Entry 7TCO (electron microscopy, 4.19 A resolution (low resolution: residue-level contacts below are approximate; hydrogen-bond / salt-bridge calls are withheld)); this record covers chains A and F of the 12 polymer chains in the assembly.

== Chain A ==
Molecule: Envelope glycoprotein gp120
Source organism: Human immunodeficiency virus 1
UniProt: M4M0W3 (M4M0W3_9HIV1); the construct lacks a stretch of the UniProt sequence and is renumbered around it, so the offset changes along the chain: 35-145 = UniProt 31-141; 155-309 = UniProt 142-296; 312-321 = UniProt 297-306; 322-359 = UniProt 308-345; 1 more segments
Chain sequence (461 residues; row label = number of the first residue in the row; note: 12 numbers in that range are skipped by the numbering (no residue carries them; nothing is unmodelled there)):
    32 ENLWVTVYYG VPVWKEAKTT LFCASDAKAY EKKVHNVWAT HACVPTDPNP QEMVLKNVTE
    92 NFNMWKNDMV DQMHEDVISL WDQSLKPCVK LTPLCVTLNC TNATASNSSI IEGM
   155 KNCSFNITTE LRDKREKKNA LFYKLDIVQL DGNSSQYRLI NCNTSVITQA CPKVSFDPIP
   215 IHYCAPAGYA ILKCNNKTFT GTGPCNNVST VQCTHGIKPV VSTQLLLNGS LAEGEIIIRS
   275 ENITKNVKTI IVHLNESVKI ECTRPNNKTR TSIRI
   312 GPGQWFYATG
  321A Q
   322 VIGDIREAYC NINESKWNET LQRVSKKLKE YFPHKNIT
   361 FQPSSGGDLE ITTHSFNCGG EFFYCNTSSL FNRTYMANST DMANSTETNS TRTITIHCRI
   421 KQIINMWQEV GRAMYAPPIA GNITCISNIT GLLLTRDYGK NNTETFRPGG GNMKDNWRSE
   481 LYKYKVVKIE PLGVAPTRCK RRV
Unresolved in the structure: 63-70, 155-156, 312, 399-408
Construct notes: expression tag (32-34); conflict Lys-64 (Glu60 in M4M0W3), Trp-316 (Ala301 in M4M0W3), Tyr-458 (Gly443 in M4M0W3), Lys-488 (Glu473 in M4M0W3), Ile-489 (Val474 in M4M0W3), Glu-490 (Lys475 in M4M0W3), Arg-498 (Asn483 in M4M0W3), Cys-499 (Ala484 in M4M0W3), Lys-500 (Arg485 in M4M0W3)
Disulfide bonds: Cys-126/Cys-196, Cys-131/Cys-157, Cys-228/Cys-239, Cys-378/Cys-445
Covalently attached groups: glycan linked to Asn-197; N-acetylglucosamine (NAG) linked to Asn-230, Asn-262, Asn-339, Asn-392
Residues lining bound ligands:
  - N-acetylglucosamine (NAG; 2-acetamido-2-deoxy-beta-D-glucopyranose), molecule 1: Val-85, Asn-229, Asn-241
  - N-acetylglucosamine (NAG), molecule 2: Thr-128, Asn-130, Ser-158, Phe-159, Asn-160

== Chain F ==
Molecule: Glycoprotein 41
Source organism: Human immunodeficiency virus 1
UniProt: Q2N0S5 (Q2N0S5_9HIV1); residues 511-664 here correspond to UniProt positions 508-661 (UniProt number = residue number - 3)
Chain sequence (160 residues; each row starts with the number of its first residue):
   505 GRRRRRRAVG IGAVFLGFLG AAGSTMGAAS MTLTVQARNL LSGIVQQQSN LLRAPEAQQH
   565 LLKLTVWGIK QLQARVLAVE RYLRDQQLLG IWGCSGKLIC CTNVPWNSSW SNRNLSEIWD
   625 NMTWLQWDKE ISNYTQIIYG LLEESQNQQE KNEQDLLALD
Unresolved in the structure: 505-517, 547-571
Construct notes: expression tag (505-510); conflict Pro-559 (Ile556 in Q2N0S5), Cys-605 (Thr602 in Q2N0S5)
Disulfide bonds: Cys-598/Cys-604

== Interface between chain A and chain F ==
Pairs across the interface (4; chain A residue first):
  Arg-498(A) / Ala-662(F)
  Arg-498(A) / Asp-664(F)
  Cys-499(A) / Leu-661(F)
  Lys-500(A) / Asp-664(F)
Other interface residues (no listed pair), chain A (5 interface residues in all): Thr-497, Arg-502
Other interface residues (no listed pair), chain F (4 interface residues in all): Gln-658

== In short ==
The interface between chain A and chain F involves 5 residues on one side and 4 on the other. Ligands of chain
A: N-acetylglucosamine. Covalently linked N-acetylglucosamine: at Asn-230(A), Asn-262(A), Asn-339(A) and
Asn-392(A).
Chain A is Envelope glycoprotein gp120 and chain F is Glycoprotein 41, both from Human immunodeficiency virus
1; the structure, Cryo-EM structure of CH235.12 in complex with HIV-1 Env trimer CH505TF.N279K.G458Y.SOSIP.664
with high-mannose glycans, was determined by electron microscopy.
